1EB9 - chains A and B; structure by X-ray diffraction, 2.10 A resolution.

Chain A (and B):
Protein: Hydroxynitrile lyase
From: Manihot esculenta
Notes: EC 4.2.1.37; chain B of this document is another copy of the same molecule, construct and numbering; everything in this record applies to it too
UniProt: P52705 (HNL_MANES); residues 2-258 here correspond to UniProt positions 1-257 (UniProt number = residue number - 1)
Chain sequence (262 residues; each row starts with the number of its first residue; note: 1 number in that range is skipped by the numbering (no residue carries it; nothing is unmodelled there); numbers below 1 keep their minus sign (Pro-4 is residue -4)):
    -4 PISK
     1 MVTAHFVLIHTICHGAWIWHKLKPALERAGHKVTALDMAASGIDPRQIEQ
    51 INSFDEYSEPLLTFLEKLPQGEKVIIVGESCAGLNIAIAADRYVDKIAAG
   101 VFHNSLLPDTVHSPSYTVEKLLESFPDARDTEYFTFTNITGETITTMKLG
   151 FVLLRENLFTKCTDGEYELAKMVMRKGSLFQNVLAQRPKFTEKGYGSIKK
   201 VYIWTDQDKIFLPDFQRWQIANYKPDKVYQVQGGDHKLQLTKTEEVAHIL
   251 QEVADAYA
Differences from the reference sequence: engineered mutation Ala128 (Trp127 in P52705)
Small-molecule neighbours:
  - P-hydroxybenzaldehyde (HBA), molecule 1: Thr11, Ile12, Ser80, Cys81, Leu121, Leu122, Met147, Leu149, Leu179, Phe211, His236
  - P-hydroxybenzaldehyde (HBA), molecule 2: Ser80, Leu121, Leu122, Phe125, Ala128, Tyr133, Leu149, Leu153, Leu158, Ile210, Phe211, His236

How chain A and chain B interact:
Residue-residue contacts - 40 pairs, chain A then chain B:
  Ala16(A) with Met172(B)
  Trp17(A) with Leu169(B), hydrophobic; Met172(B), hydrophobic; Val173(B), hydrophobic
  Trp19(A) with Met172(B)
  His20(A) with Gly165(B); Glu168(B); Leu169(B); Met172(B)
  Lys23(A) with Glu168(B), salt bridge; Met172(B)
  Pro24(A) with Asp164(B); Glu168(B)
  Ala35(A) with Met172(B), hydrophobic
  Gly42(A) with Ile43(B)
  Ile43(A) with Gly42(B); Met172(B); Val173(B); Met174(B)
  Pro45(A) with Gln47(B)
  Gln47(A) with Pro45(B)
  Asp164(A) with Pro24(B); Arg28(B), salt bridge
  Gly165(A) with His20(B)
  Glu168(A) with His20(B); Lys23(B), salt bridge; Pro24(B)
  Leu169(A) with Trp17(B), hydrophobic; His20(B); Leu169(B), hydrophobic
  Met172(A) with Ala16(B); Trp17(B), hydrophobic; Trp19(B); His20(B); Lys23(B); Ala35(B), hydrophobic; Ile43(B)
  Val173(A) with Ile43(B)
  Met174(A) with Ile43(B)
  Arg175(A) with Ile43(B)
Also at the interface, not in a pair above, chain A (22 interface residues in all): Glu27, Asp37, Lys171
Also at the interface, not in a pair above, chain B (23 interface residues in all): Glu27, Asp37, Lys171, Arg175

Summary:
22 residues of chain A face 23 of chain B across their interface; the contacts include 3 salt bridges. Polar
contacts include Lys23(A)-Glu168(B) and Asp164(A)-Arg28(B). Ligands of chain A: P-hydroxybenzaldehyde.
Chain A and chain B are both Hydroxynitrile lyase (Manihot esculenta); the structure, Structure Determinants
of Substrate Specificity of Hydroxynitrile Lyase from Manihot esculenta, was determined by X-ray diffraction,
deposited together with 1EB8.
